PDB entry 7UJ0 | electron microscopy, 3.26 A resolution | chains B and K of the 14 polymer chains in the assembly

# Chain B
Molecule: ATP-dependent Clp protease ATP-binding subunit ClpA
From: Escherichia coli
Reference sequence: A0A836NDF2 (A0A836NDF2_ECOLX); numbering as in UniProt (aligned over 1-758)
Amino-acid sequence (758 residues; row label = number of the first residue in the row):
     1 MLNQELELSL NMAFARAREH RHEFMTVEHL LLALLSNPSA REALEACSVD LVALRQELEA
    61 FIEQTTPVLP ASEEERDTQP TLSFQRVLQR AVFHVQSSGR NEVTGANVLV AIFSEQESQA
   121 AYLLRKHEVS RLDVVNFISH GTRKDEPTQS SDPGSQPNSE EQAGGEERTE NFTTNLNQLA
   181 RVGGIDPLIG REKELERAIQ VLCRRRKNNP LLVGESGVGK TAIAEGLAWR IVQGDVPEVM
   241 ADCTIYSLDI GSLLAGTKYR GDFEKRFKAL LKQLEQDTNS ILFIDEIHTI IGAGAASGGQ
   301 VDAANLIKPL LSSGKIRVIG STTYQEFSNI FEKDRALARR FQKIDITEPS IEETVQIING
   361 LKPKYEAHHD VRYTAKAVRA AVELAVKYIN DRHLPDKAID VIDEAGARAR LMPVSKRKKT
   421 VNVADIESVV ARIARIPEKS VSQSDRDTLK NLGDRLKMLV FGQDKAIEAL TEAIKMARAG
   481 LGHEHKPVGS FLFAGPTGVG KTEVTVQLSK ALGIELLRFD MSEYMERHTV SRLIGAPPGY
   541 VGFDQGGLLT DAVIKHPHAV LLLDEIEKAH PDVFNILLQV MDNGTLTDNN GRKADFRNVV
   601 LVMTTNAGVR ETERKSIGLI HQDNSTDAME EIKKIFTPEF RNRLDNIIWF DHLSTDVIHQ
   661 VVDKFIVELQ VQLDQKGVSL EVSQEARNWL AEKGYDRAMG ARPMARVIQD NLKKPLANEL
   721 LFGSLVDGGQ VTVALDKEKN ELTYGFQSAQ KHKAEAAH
Disordered / not traced: 1-169, 750-758
Sequence notes: conflict Thr-169 (Met in A0A836NDF2)
Metal / ion sites: Mg2+ site 1: Thr-221 (together with ATP-gamma-S); Mg2+ site 2: Thr-502, Asp-564 (together with ATP-gamma-S)
Ligand contacts:
  - ATP-gamma-S (AGS; phosphothiophosphoric acid-adenylate ester), molecule 1: Pro-187, Leu-188, Ile-189, Arg-191, Ser-216, Gly-217, Val-218, Gly-219, Lys-220, Thr-221, Ala-222, Thr-323, Ile-357, Leu-361, Tyr-365, Pro-395, Asp-396, Ile-399
  - ATP-gamma-S (AGS), molecule 2: Leu-459, Val-460, Phe-461, Thr-497, Gly-498, Val-499, Gly-500, Lys-501, Thr-502, Glu-503, Glu-565, Thr-604, Asn-606, Leu-653, Val-661, Lys-664, Phe-665, Ala-701, Arg-702

# Chain K
Molecule: ATP-dependent Clp protease proteolytic subunit
From: Escherichia coli
Notes: EC 3.4.21.92
Reference sequence: A0A0K4NM46 (A0A0K4NM46_ECOLX); residues 1-193 here correspond to UniProt positions 15-207 (UniProt number = residue number + 14)
Amino-acid sequence (201 residues; numbered 1 to 201; the number before each row is that of its first residue):
     1 ALVPMVIEQT SRGERSFDIY SRLLKERVIF LTGQVEDHMA NLIVAQMLFL EAENPEKDIY
    61 LYINSPGGVI TAGMSIYDTM QFIKPDVSTI CMGQAASMGA FLLTAGAKGK RFCLPNSRVM
   121 IHQPLGGYQG QATDIEIHAR EILKVKGRMN ELMALHTGQS LEQIERDTER DRFLSAPEAV
   181 EYGLVDSILT HRNRSHHHHH H
Disordered / not traced: 1, 193-201
Sequence notes: expression tag (194-201)

# How chain B and chain K interact
Pairs across the interface - 25 pairs, chain B then chain K:
  Arg-614(B) with Glu-26(K), salt bridge
  Ser-616(B) with Glu-26(K)
  Ile-617(B) with Arg-22(K); Leu-23(K), hydrophobic; Glu-26(K); Val-28(K)
  Gly-618(B) with Tyr-62(K)
  Leu-619(B) with Tyr-62(K), hydrogen bond (backbone-side chain); Ile-90(K), hydrophobic; Met-92(K), hydrophobic; Leu-189(K), hydrophobic
  Ile-620(B) with Tyr-60(K), hydrophobic; Ile-90(K), hydrophobic; Phe-112(K), hydrophobic; Leu-189(K), hydrophobic
  His-621(B) with Arg-192(K)
  Gln-622(B) with Glu-26(K), hydrogen bond; Lys-57(K); Tyr-60(K)
  Asp-623(B) with Lys-57(K), hydrogen bond (backbone-side chain)
  Asn-624(B) with Lys-57(K)
  Thr-626(B) with Asn-54(K), hydrogen bond; Lys-57(K)
  Asp-627(B) with Asn-54(K); Lys-57(K), salt bridge
Other interface residues (no listed pair), chain K (17 interface residues in all): Arg-27, Glu-56, Asp-58, Ser-88

# Overview
12 residues of chain B face 17 of chain K across their interface; the contacts include 4 hydrogen bonds and 2
salt bridges. Among the polar pairs are Arg-614(B)/Glu-26(K), Asp-627(B)/Lys-57(K) and Leu-619(B)/Tyr-62(K).
Ligands of chain B: ATP-gamma-S. Thr-502(B) and Asp-564(B) coordinate Mg2+ site 2.
Here chain B is ATP-dependent Clp protease ATP-binding subunit ClpA and chain K is ATP-dependent Clp protease
proteolytic subunit, both from Escherichia coli. Entry 7UJ0 (ClpAP complex bound to ClpS N-terminal extension,
class IIIb) was determined by electron microscopy together with 7UIV, 7UIW, 7UIX, 7UIZ and 7UIY from the same
study.
